3T5U - chain A; structure by X-ray diffraction, 1.75 A resolution.

== Chain A ==
Name: Carbonic anhydrase 2
From: Homo sapiens
Notes: EC 4.2.1.1
UniProt: P00918 (CAH2_HUMAN); the author numbering skips numbers that UniProt does not, so the offset changes along the chain: 2-125 = UniProt 2-125; 127-261 = UniProt 126-260
Amino-acid sequence (259 residues; numbered 2 to 261; 1 number in that range is skipped by the numbering (no residue carries it; nothing is unmodelled there); the number before each row is that of its first residue):
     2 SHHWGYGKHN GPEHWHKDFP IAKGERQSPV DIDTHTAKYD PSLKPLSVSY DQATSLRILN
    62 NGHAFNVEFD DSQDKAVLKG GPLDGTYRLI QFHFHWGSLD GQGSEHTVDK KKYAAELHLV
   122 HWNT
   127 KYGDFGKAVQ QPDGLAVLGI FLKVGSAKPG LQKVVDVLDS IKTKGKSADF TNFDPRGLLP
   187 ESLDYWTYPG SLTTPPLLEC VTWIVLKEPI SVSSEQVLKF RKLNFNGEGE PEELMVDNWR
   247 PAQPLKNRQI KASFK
Unresolved in the structure: 2-3
Bound ions: Zn2+: His94, His96, His119 (together with N-hydroxybenzenesulfonamide); mercuribenzoic acid Hg near Cys206 (its only coordinating residue here)
Small-molecule neighbours:
  - N-hydroxybenzenesulfonamide (A09), molecule 1: His4, Trp5, His10, Asn11, Gly12, His15, Trp16, Lys18, Asp19, Phe20
  - N-hydroxybenzenesulfonamide (A09), molecule 2: Tyr7, Pro13, Gln103, Asp243, Asn244, Trp245, Pro247
  - N-hydroxybenzenesulfonamide (A09), molecule 3: Arg58, Leu60, Asn67, Glu69, Phe70, Ile91, Gln92
  - N-hydroxybenzenesulfonamide (A09), molecule 4: Gln92, His94, His96, His119, Val121, Phe131, Leu141, Val143, Ser197, Leu198, Thr199, Thr200, Trp209
  - mercuribenzoic acid (MBO): Val135, Gln136, Gln137, Pro138, Glu205, Cys206
Curated features (UniProtKB/Swiss-Prot):
  - active site: His64 (Proton donor/acceptor)
  - binding site (Zn(2+)): His94, His96, His119
  - binding site (substrate): Thr199, Thr200
  - site: Tyr7 (Fine-tunes the proton-transfer properties of H-64), Asn62 (Fine-tunes the proton-transfer properties of H-64), Asn67 (Fine-tunes the proton-transfer properties of H-64), Gln92 (Involved in the binding of some activators, including histamine and L-histidine)
  - modified residue: Ser2 (N-acetylserine), Ser166 (Phosphoserine), Ser173 (Phosphoserine)

== Overview ==
Bound to chain A: 4 copies of N-hydroxybenzenesulfonamide and mercuribenzoic acid. His94, His96 and His119
coordinate Zn2+. From UniProt: active-site residue His64, 3 Zn2+-binding residues and substrate-binding
residues Thr199 and Thr200.
Chain A is Carbonic anhydrase 2 (Homo sapiens); the structure, Crystal structure of the human carbonic
anhydrase II in complex with N-hydroxy benzenesulfonamide, was determined by X-ray diffraction together with
3T5Z from the same study.
